1YXD - chains A and B; structure by X-ray diffraction, 2.00 A resolution.

# Chain A (and B)
Protein: dihydrodipicolinate synthase
From: Escherichia coli
Notes: EC 4.2.1.52; chain B of this document is another copy of the same molecule, construct and numbering; everything in this record applies to it too
UniProt: P0A6L2 (DAPA_ECOLI); residue numbers follow UniProt; this construct covers 1-292
Amino-acid sequence (292 residues; numbered 1 to 292; the number before each row is that of its first residue):
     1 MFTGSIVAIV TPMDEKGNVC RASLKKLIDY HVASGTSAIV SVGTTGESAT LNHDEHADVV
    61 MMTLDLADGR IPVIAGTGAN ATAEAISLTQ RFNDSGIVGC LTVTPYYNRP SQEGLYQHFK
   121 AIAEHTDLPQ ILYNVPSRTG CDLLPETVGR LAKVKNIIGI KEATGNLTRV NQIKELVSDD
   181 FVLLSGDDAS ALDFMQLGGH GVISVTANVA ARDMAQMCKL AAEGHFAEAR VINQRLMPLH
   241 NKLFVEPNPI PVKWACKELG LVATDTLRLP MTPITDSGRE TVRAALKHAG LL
UniProt features mapped onto this chain:
  - active site: Tyr133 (Proton donor/acceptor), Lys161 (Schiff-base intermediate with substrate)
  - binding site (pyruvate): Thr45, Ile203
  - site: Thr44 (Part of a proton relay during catalysis), Ala49 (L-lysine inhibitor binding), Asn80 (L-lysine inhibitor binding), Glu84 (L-lysine inhibitor binding), Tyr106 (L-lysine inhibitor binding), Tyr107 (Part of a proton relay during catalysis)
  - mutagenesis: Thr44 (T44S: 8% of wild-type activity. 4-fold decrease in affinity for pyruvate, but nearly no change in that for (S)-ASA; T44V: Reduced kcat by 99.9%), Tyr107 (Y107F: Reduced kcat by 90%; Y107W: Reduced activity by 95%. Reduced affinity for both substrates. Exists as a mixture of monomer, dimer and tetramer in solution ...), Tyr133 (Y133F: Reduced kcat by 99.7%. Reduced affinity for both substrates), Arg138 (R138A/H: Strongly increased KM for L-aspartate 4-semialdehyde. No effect on KM for pyruvate. Reduced activity by 99.7%), Lys161 (K161A: 0.1% of wild-type activity. 3-fold decrease in affinity for pyruvate, and 2-fold decrease in that for (S)-ASA; K161R: 0.35% of wild-type activity ...), Leu197 (L197Y/D: 1.4 to 2.5% of wild-type activity. Decrease in affinity for pyruvate, but nearly no change in that for (S)-ASA. Exists as a dimer in solution)
Ion coordination: K+: Ala152, Val154, Lys155, Ile157
Small-molecule neighbours:
  - lysine (LYS), molecule 1: Ser48, Ala49, Leu51, Asn52, His53, His56, Asn80, Glu84, Tyr106
  - lysine (LYS), molecule 2: Asn80, Ala81, Glu84

# How chain A and chain B interact
Pairs across the interface (60; chain A residue first):
  Thr44(A) - Tyr107(B)  hydrogen bond
  Ala49(A) - Asn80(B)
  Ala49(A) - Ala81(B)
  Ala49(A) - Glu84(B)
  Ala49(A) - Asn108(B)
  Thr50(A) - Ala81(B)
  Asn80(A) - Ala49(B)
  Asn80(A) - Pro270(B)
  Ala81(A) - Ala49(B)
  Ala81(A) - Thr50(B)
  Thr82(A) - Leu269(B)  hydrogen bond (backbone-backbone)
  Thr82(A) - Pro270(B)
  Glu84(A) - Ala49(B)
  Val103(A) - Tyr107(B)
  Pro105(A) - Pro270(B)  hydrophobic
  Tyr106(A) - Tyr106(B)  hydrophobic
  Tyr106(A) - Tyr107(B)  hydrophobic
  Tyr107(A) - Thr44(B)  hydrogen bond
  Tyr107(A) - Val103(B)
  Tyr107(A) - Tyr106(B)  hydrophobic
  Tyr107(A) - Tyr133(B)
  Tyr107(A) - Arg138(B)  hydrogen bond (backbone-side chain)
  Tyr107(A) - Thr139(B)
  Asn108(A) - Ala49(B)
  Asn108(A) - Arg138(B)
  Asn108(A) - Pro270(B)
  Asn108(A) - Met271(B)
  Arg109(A) - Ser137(B)
  Arg109(A) - Arg138(B)
  Arg109(A) - Pro247(B)
  Pro110(A) - Pro247(B)
  Pro110(A) - Pro270(B)
  Pro110(A) - Met271(B)  hydrophobic
  Ser111(A) - Pro247(B)
  Glu113(A) - Thr272(B)
  Gly114(A) - Pro270(B)
  Gly114(A) - Thr272(B)
  Tyr133(A) - Tyr107(B)
  Ser137(A) - Arg109(B)
  Ser137(A) - Gly140(B)
  Arg138(A) - Tyr107(B)  hydrogen bond (side chain-backbone)
  Arg138(A) - Asn108(B)
  Arg138(A) - Arg109(B)
  Arg138(A) - Thr139(B)
  Thr139(A) - Arg138(B)
  Gly140(A) - Ser137(B)
  Pro247(A) - Arg109(B)
  Pro247(A) - Pro110(B)
  Pro247(A) - Ser111(B)
  Leu269(A) - Thr82(B)  hydrogen bond (backbone-backbone)
  Pro270(A) - Asn80(B)
  Pro270(A) - Thr82(B)
  Pro270(A) - Pro105(B)  hydrophobic
  Pro270(A) - Asn108(B)
  Pro270(A) - Pro110(B)
  Pro270(A) - Gly114(B)
  Met271(A) - Asn108(B)
  Met271(A) - Pro110(B)  hydrophobic
  Thr272(A) - Ser111(B)
  Thr272(A) - Gly114(B)
Interface residues without a listed pair, chain A (32 interface residues in all): Ser48, Gln117, His118, Val135, Asn248
Interface residues without a listed pair, chain B (31 interface residues in all): Ser48, Glu113, Gln117, His118, Val135

# Summary
32 residues of chain A face 31 of chain B across their interface, with 6 hydrogen bonds. Polar pairs include
Thr44(A)-Tyr107(B), Tyr107(A)-Arg138(B) and Thr82(A)-Leu269(B). Bound to chain A: lysine.
Both chains are dihydrodipicolinate synthase (Escherichia coli). Entry 1YXD (Structure of E. coli
dihydrodipicolinate synthase bound with allosteric inhibitor (S)-lysine to 2.0 A) was determined by X-ray
diffraction together with 1YXC from the same study.
